PDB entry 4ZOL | X-ray diffraction, 2.50 A resolution | chains B and F of the 6 polymer chains in the assembly

[Chain B]
Name: Tubulin beta chain
Source organism: Sus scrofa
Reference sequence: P02554 (TBB_PIG); the author numbering skips numbers that UniProt does not, so the offset changes along the chain: 1-42 = UniProt 1-42; 45-360 = UniProt 43-358; 369-455 = UniProt 359-445
Amino-acid sequence (445 residues; row label = number of the first residue in the row; note: 10 numbers in that range are skipped by the numbering (no residue carries them; nothing is unmodelled there)):
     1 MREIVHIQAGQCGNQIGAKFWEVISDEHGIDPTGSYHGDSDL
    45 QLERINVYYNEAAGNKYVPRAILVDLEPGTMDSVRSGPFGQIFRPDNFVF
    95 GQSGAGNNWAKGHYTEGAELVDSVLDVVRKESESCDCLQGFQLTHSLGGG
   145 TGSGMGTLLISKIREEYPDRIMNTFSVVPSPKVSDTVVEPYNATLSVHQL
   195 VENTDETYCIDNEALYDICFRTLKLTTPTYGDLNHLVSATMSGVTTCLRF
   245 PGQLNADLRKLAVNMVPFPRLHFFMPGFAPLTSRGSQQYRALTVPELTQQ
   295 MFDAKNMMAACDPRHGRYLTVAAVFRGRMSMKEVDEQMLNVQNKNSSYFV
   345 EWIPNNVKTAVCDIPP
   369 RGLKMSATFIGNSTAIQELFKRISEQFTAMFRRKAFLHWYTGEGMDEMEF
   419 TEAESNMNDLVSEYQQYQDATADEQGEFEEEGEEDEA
Unresolved in the structure: 441-455
Residues lining bound ligands:
  - Tubulysin M (55Q; (2R,4R)-4-{[(2-{(1R,3R)-1-(acetyloxy)-4-methyl-3-[methyl(N-{[(2S)-1-methylpiperidin-2-yl]carbonyl}-D-isoleucyl)amino]pentyl}-1,3-thiazol-4-yl)carbonyl]amino}-2-methyl-5-phenylpentanoic acid): Gln11, Gln15, Pro175, Lys176, Val177, Ser178, Asp179, Tyr210, Thr221, Pro222, Thr223, Tyr224, Gly225, Leu227, Asn228, Arg278
  - GDP (guanosine-5'-diphosphate): Gly10, Gln11, Cys12, Gln15, Ile16, Asp69, Asn101, Ser140, Gly142, Gly143, Gly144, Thr145, Gly146, Ser147, Val171, Pro173, Val177, Ser178, Glu183, Asn206, Leu209, Tyr224, Leu227, Asn228
Curated features (UniProtKB/Swiss-Prot):
  - motif: Met1 to Ile4 (MREI motif)
  - binding site (GTP): Gln11, Glu71, Ser140, Gly144, Thr145, Gly146, Asn206, Asn228
  - binding site (Mg(2+)): Glu71
  - modified residue: Ser40 (Phosphoserine), Lys60 (N6-acetyllysine), Ser174 (Phosphoserine), Thr287 (Phosphothreonine), Thr292 (Phosphothreonine), Arg320 (Omega-N-methylarginine), Glu448 (5-glutamyl polyglutamate)
  - cross-link (Glycyl lysine isopeptide (Lys-Gly)): Lys60 (interchain with G-Cter in ubiquitin), Lys326 (interchain with G-Cter in ubiquitin)
What the authors report for this chain:
  - binding site for Tubulysin M: Gln15, Asp179, Thr223, Tyr224, Gly225, Asn228, Arg278

[Chain F]
Name: Tubulin-tyrosine ligase
Source organism: Gallus gallus
Reference sequence: E1BQ43 (E1BQ43_CHICK); residue numbers follow UniProt; this construct covers 1-378
Amino-acid sequence (384 residues; each row starts with the number of its first residue):
     1 MYTFVVRDENSSVYAEVSRLLLATGQWKRLRKDNPRFNLMLGERNRLPFG
    51 RLGHEPGLVQLVNYYRGADKLCRKASLVKLIKTSPELSESCTWFPESYVI
   101 YPTNLKTPVAPAQNGIRHLINNTRTDEREVFLAAYNRRREGREGNVWIAK
   151 SSAGAKGEGILISSEASELLDFIDEQGQVHVIQKYLEKPLLLEPGHRKFD
   201 IRSWVLVDHLYNIYLYREGVLRTSSEPYNSANFQDKTCHLTNHCIQKEYS
   251 KNYGRYEEGNEMFFEEFNQYLMDALNTTLENSILLQIKHIIRSCLMCIEP
   301 AISTKHLHYQSFQLFGFDFMVDEELKVWLIEVNGAPACAQKLYAELCQGI
   351 VDVAISSVFPLADTGQKTSQPTSIFIKLHHHHHH
Unresolved in the structure: 105-124, 152-158, 250-251, 365-371
Differences from the reference sequence: expression tag (379-384)
Residues lining bound ligands: AMP-PCP (ACP; phosphomethylphosphonic acid adenylate ester): Lys74, Ile148, Lys150, Ile160, Gln183, Lys184, Tyr185, Leu186, Lys198, Asp200, Arg222, His239, Leu240, Thr241, Asn242, Asp318, Met320, Ile330, Glu331, Asn333

[Interface between chain B and chain F]
Residue-residue contacts - 14 pairs, chain B then chain F:
  Leu333(B) with Arg36(F); Pro56(F)
  Gln336(B) with Arg36(F), hydrogen bond
  Asn337(B) with Arg36(F), hydrogen bond; Pro56(F); Gly57(F); Leu58(F)
  Lys338(B) with Met1(F)
  Ser340(B) with Leu30(F); Asn34(F), hydrogen bond; Arg36(F)
  Glu345(B) with Asp33(F)
  Asn349(B) with Arg36(F)
  Ala440(B) with Asp33(F)

[In short]
Chain B and chain F each contribute 8 residues to their interface; the contacts include 3 hydrogen bonds.
Among the polar pairs are Gln336(B)-Arg36(F), Asn337(B)-Arg36(F) and Ser340(B)-Asn34(F). Chain B binds GDP and
Tubulysin M. Chain F binds AMP-PCP. The paper reports a binding site for Tubulysin M at Gln15(B), Asp179(B)
and Thr223(B) among others.
Chain B is Tubulin beta chain (Sus scrofa) and chain F is Tubulin-tyrosine ligase (Gallus gallus); the
structure, Crystal Structure of Tubulin-Stathmin-TTL-Tubulysin M Complex, was determined by X-ray diffraction,
deposited together with 4ZHQ, 4ZI7 and 5BMV.
